Entry 5X07 (X-ray diffraction, 2.80 A resolution); this record covers chains D and F of the 3 polymer chains in the assembly.

# Chain D
Molecule: 16-nt DNA strand
Sequence (16 nucleotides; row label = number of the first residue in the row):
     1 TCTTGTTTACATTTTG

# Chain F
Molecule: Hepatocyte nuclear factor 3-beta
Organism: Homo sapiens
UniProt: Q9Y261 (FOXA2_HUMAN); numbering as in UniProt (aligned over 157-258)
Sequence (104 residues; each row starts with the number of its first residue):
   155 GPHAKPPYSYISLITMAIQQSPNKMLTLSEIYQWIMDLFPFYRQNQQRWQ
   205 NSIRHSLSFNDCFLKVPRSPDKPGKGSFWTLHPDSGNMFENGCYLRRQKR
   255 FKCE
Disordered / not traced: 240-258
Sequence notes: expression tag (155-156)
Swiss-Prot annotation at these positions:
  - DNA-binding region: Lys159 to Gln252 (Fork-head)
  - modified residue: Ser212 (Phosphoserine)
What the authors report for this chain:
  - binding site for the 16-nt DNA strand: Arg202, Asn205, Ser206, His209
  - binding site for the 16-nt DNA strand: His209, Ser212, Lys219, Ser231, Trp233

# Interface between chain D and chain F
Residue-residue contacts - 20 pairs, chain D then chain F:
  DT4(D) - Leu182(F)  sugar contact
  DT4(D) - Ser183(F)  hydrogen bond to the phosphate
  DT4(D) - Tyr186(F)  phosphate contact
  DT4(D) - Arg208(F)  base contact
  DT4(D) - Gly230(F)  phosphate contact
  DG5(D) - Leu182(F)  phosphate contact
  DG5(D) - Arg208(F)  base contact
  DG5(D) - Ser212(F)  sugar contact
  DG5(D) - Lys219(F)  phosphate contact
  DG5(D) - Gly230(F)  phosphate contact
  DG5(D) - Ser231(F)  hydrogen bond to the phosphate
  DG5(D) - Trp233(F)  hydrogen bond to the phosphate
  DT6(D) - Arg208(F)  base contact
  DT6(D) - Ser212(F)  hydrogen bond to the phosphate
  DT6(D) - Lys219(F)  salt bridge to the phosphate
  DT6(D) - Trp233(F)  phosphate contact
  DT7(D) - His209(F)  base contact
  DT7(D) - Ser212(F)  base contact
  DT8(D) - His209(F)  hydrogen bond to the base
  DA9(D) - His209(F)  hydrogen bond to the base
Also at the interface, not in a pair above, chain F (11 interface residues in all): Lys229

# Summary
The interface between chain D and chain F involves 6 residues on one side and 11 on the other, with 6 hydrogen
bonds and 1 salt bridge. Polar contacts include DT8(D)-His209(F), DA9(D)-His209(F) and DT4(D)-Ser183(F). The
paper reports a binding site for the 16-nt DNA strand at Arg202(F), Asn205(F) and Ser206(F) among others.
Chain D is a 16-nt DNA strand and chain F is Hepatocyte nuclear factor 3-beta (Homo sapiens); the structure,
Crystal structure of FOXA2 DNA binding domain bound to a full consensus DNA site, was determined by X-ray
diffraction.
